Entry 6H25 (electron microscopy, 3.80 A resolution); this record covers chains C and F of the 12 polymer chains in the assembly.

# Chain C
Name: Exosome complex component RRP43
Organism: Homo sapiens
UniProt: Q96B26 (EXOS8_HUMAN); residues 1-276 here = UniProt positions 1-276
Chain sequence (278 residues; row label = number of the first residue in the row; numbers below 1 keep their minus sign (Arg-1 is residue -1)):
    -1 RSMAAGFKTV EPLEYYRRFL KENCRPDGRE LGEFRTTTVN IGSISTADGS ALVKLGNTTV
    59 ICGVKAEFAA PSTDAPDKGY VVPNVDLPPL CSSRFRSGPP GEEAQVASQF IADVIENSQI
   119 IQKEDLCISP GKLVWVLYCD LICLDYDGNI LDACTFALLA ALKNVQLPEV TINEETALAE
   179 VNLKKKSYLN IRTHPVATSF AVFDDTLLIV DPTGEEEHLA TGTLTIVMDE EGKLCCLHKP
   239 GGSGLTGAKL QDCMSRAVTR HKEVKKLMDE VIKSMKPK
Not modelled in the structure: -1 to 11, 276
Differences from the reference sequence: expression tag (-1 to 0)
UniProt features mapped onto this chain:
  - modified residue: Ala2 (N-acetylalanine)
  - natural variant: Ala2 (A2V: In PCH1C), Ser272 (S272T: In PCH1C)

# Chain F
Name: Exosome complex component MTR3
Organism: Homo sapiens
UniProt: Q5RKV6 (EXOS6_HUMAN); residues 1-272 here = UniProt positions 1-272
Chain sequence (276 residues; each row starts with the number of its first residue; numbers below 1 keep their minus sign (Gly-3 is residue -3)):
    -3 GPDSMPGDHR RIRGPEESQP PQLYAADEEE APGTRDPTRL RPVYARAGLL SQAKGSAYLE
    57 AGGTKVLCAV SGPRQAEGGE RGGGPAGAGG EAPAALRGRL LCDFRRAPFA GRRRRAPPGG
   117 CEERELALAL QEALEPAVRL GRYPRAQLEV SALLLEDGGS ALAAALTAAA LALADAGVEM
   177 YDLVVGCGLS LAPGPAPTWL LDPTRLEEER AAAGLTVALM PVLNQVAGLL GSGEGGLTES
   237 WAEAVRLGLE GCQRLYPVLQ QSLVRAARRR GAAAQP
Not modelled in the structure: -3 to 3, 72-90, 267-272
Differences from the reference sequence: expression tag (-3 to 0)

# Interface between chain C and chain F
Pairs across the interface - 51 pairs, chain C then chain F:
  Ser41(C) with Lys61(F)
  Ile42(C) with Phe105(F), hydrophobic
  Ser43(C) with Glu152(F), hydrogen bond
  Thr44(C) with Phe105(F); Gly107(F); Glu152(F); Arg201(F)
  Asn55(C) with Ser47(F)
  Ile59(C) with Phe105(F), hydrophobic; Leu151(F), hydrophobic
  Lys63(C) with Phe105(F); Gly107(F), hydrogen bond (side chain-backbone); Arg108(F), hydrogen bond (side chain-backbone); Arg110(F)
  Ala64(C) with Pro17(F)
  Glu65(C) with Gln15(F)
  Phe66(C) with Ser14(F); Gln15(F), hydrogen bond (backbone-backbone); Pro17(F), hydrophobic
  Ala67(C) with Pro11(F), hydrophobic; Glu13(F)
  Tyr78(C) with Pro11(F), hydrophobic
  Val80(C) with Ile8(F); Gly10(F)
  Asn82(C) with Arg7(F)
  Leu88(C) with Leu63(F), hydrophobic; Ala65(F), hydrophobic; Ser147(F); Leu149(F), hydrophobic
  Cys89(C) with Gln48(F)
  Ser91(C) with Ser67(F)
  Gly96(C) with Arg101(F), hydrogen bond (backbone-side chain)
  Pro97(C) with Arg6(F)
  Pro98(C) with Arg7(F)
  Gln103(C) with Arg6(F)
  Val134(C) with Pro11(F), hydrophobic
  Tyr136(C) with Pro11(F); Ser14(F); Arg110(F)
  Asp138(C) with Pro104(F); Arg110(F), salt bridge
  Ile140(C) with Ala103(F), hydrophobic; Pro104(F); Leu149(F), hydrophobic
  Leu142(C) with Leu46(F)
  Asp143(C) with Leu46(F); Ser47(F), hydrogen bond (side chain-backbone); Gln48(F), hydrogen bond (side chain-backbone)
  Tyr144(C) with Gln48(F)
  Ala177(C) with Ala21(F); Ala22(F)
Also at the interface, not in a pair above, chain C (35 interface residues in all): Ala45, Gly61, Pro81, Pro87, Ala175, Val179
Also at the interface, not in a pair above, chain F (37 interface residues in all): Arg9, Tyr20, Ala49, Cys64, Arg70, Ala106, Pro113

# Summary
35 residues of chain C and 37 residues of chain F are in contact, with 7 hydrogen bonds and 1 salt bridge.
Polar pairs include Asp138(C)-Arg110(F), Ser43(C)-Glu152(F) and Lys63(C)-Gly107(F).
Here chain C is Exosome complex component RRP43 and chain F is Exosome complex component MTR3, both from Homo
sapiens. Entry 6H25 (Human nuclear RNA exosome EXO-10-MPP6 complex) was determined by electron microscopy.
